PDB entry 6DOY | X-ray diffraction, 1.45 A resolution | chains A and C of the 3 polymer chains in the assembly

# Chain A
Name: Ribonuclease H
From: Bacillus halodurans
Notes: EC 3.1.26.4; fragment: Catalytic Domain
UniProtKB: Q9KEI9 (RNH1_BACHD); numbering as in UniProt (aligned over 59-196)
Sequence (142 residues; row label = number of the first residue in the row):
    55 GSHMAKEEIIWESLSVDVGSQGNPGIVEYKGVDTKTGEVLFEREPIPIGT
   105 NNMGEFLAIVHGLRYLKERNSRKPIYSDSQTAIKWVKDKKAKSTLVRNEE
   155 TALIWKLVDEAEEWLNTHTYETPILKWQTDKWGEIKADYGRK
Not modelled in the structure: 55-60, 196
Differences from the reference sequence: expression tag (55-58)
Metal / ion sites: lithium ion site 1: Asp71, Asp132 (shared with 1 residue of chain B); lithium ion site 2: Asp71, Asp192 (shared with 1 residue of chain B)
Curated features (UniProtKB/Swiss-Prot):
  - binding site (Mg(2+)): Asp71, Glu109, Asp132, Asp192

# Chain C
Molecule: 6-nt DNA strand
Sequence (6 nucleotides; row label = number of the first residue in the row):
     1 CGATGT

# Chain A / chain C interface
Pairs across the interface (20):
  Asn77(A) - DA3(C)  hydrogen bond to the base
  Asn77(A) - DT4(C)  hydrogen bond to the sugar
  Pro78(A) - DA3(C)  phosphate contact
  Pro78(A) - DT4(C)  phosphate contact
  Thr104(A) - DT4(C)  phosphate contact
  Thr104(A) - DG5(C)  hydrogen bond to the phosphate
  Asn105(A) - DT4(C)  hydrogen bond to the base
  Asn106(A) - DT4(C)  hydrogen bond to the base
  Asn106(A) - DG5(C)  hydrogen bond to the phosphate
  Met107(A) - DG5(C)  phosphate contact
  Gln134(A) - DG5(C)  base contact
  Gln134(A) - DT6(C)  base contact
  Thr135(A) - DG5(C)  sugar contact
  Lys138(A) - DT6(C)  phosphate contact
  Trp139(A) - DG5(C)  phosphate contact
  Trp139(A) - DT6(C)  hydrogen bond to the phosphate
  Lys146(A) - DT6(C)  salt bridge to the phosphate
  Ser147(A) - DG5(C)  hydrogen bond to the phosphate
  Thr148(A) - DG5(C)  hydrogen bond to the phosphate
  Leu149(A) - DG5(C)  phosphate contact
Interface residues without a listed pair, chain C (5 interface residues in all): DG2

# Overview
The interface between chain A and chain C involves 14 residues on one side and 5 on the other; the contacts
include 9 hydrogen bonds and 1 salt bridge. Polar pairs include Asn77(A)-DA3(C), Asn105(A)-DT4(C) and
Asn106(A)-DT4(C). From UniProt: 4 Mg2+-binding residues on chain A.
Chain A is Ribonuclease H (Bacillus halodurans) and chain C is a 6-nt DNA strand; the structure, Crystal
Structure of Bacillus Halodurans Ribonuclease H1 in Complex with an RNA/DNA Hybrid: Reaction in 2 ..., was
determined by X-ray diffraction (same publication as 6DMN, 6DMV, 6DO8, 6DO9, 6DOA, 6DOB and 46 further
entries).
